Entry 8Z40 (electron microscopy, 3.26 A resolution); this record covers chains C and D of the 6 polymer chains in the assembly.

[Chain C (and D)]
Protein: Adenosine deaminase domain-containing protein
Source organism: Limisphaera ngatamarikiensis
Notes: chain D of this document is another copy of the same molecule, construct and numbering; everything in this record applies to it too
UniProt: A0A6M1RED6 (A0A6M1RED6_9BACT); numbering as in UniProt (aligned over 1-629)
Chain sequence (635 residues; numbered 1 to 635; the number before each row is that of its first residue):
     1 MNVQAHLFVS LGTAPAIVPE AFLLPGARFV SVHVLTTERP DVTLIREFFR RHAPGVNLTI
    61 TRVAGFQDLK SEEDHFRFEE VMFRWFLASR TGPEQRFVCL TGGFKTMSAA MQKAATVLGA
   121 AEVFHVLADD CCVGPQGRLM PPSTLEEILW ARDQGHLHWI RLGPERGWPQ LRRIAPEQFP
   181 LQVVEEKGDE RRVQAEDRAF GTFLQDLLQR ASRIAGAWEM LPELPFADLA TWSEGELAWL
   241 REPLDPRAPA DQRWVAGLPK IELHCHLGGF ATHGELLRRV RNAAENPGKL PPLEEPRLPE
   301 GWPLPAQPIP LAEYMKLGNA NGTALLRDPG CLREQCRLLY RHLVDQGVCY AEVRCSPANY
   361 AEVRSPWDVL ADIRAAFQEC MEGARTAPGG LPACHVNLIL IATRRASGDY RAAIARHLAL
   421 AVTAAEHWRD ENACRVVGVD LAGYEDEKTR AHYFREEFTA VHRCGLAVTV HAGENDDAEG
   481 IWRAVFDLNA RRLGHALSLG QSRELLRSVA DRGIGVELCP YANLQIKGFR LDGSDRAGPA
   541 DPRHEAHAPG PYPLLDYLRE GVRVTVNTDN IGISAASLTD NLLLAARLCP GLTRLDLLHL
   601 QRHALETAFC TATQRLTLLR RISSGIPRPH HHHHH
Not modelled in the structure: 1-222, 536-547, 630-635 (chain D: 1-220, 387, 536-547, 630-635)
Sequence notes: expression tag (630-635)

[How chain C and chain D interact]
Residue-residue contacts (15):
  Glu223(C) - Arg620(D)  salt bridge
  His462(C) - Phe486(D)
  Arg463(C) - Glu479(D)  salt bridge
  Arg463(C) - Trp482(D)
  Glu479(C) - Arg463(D)  salt bridge
  Phe486(C) - His462(D)
  Phe486(C) - Asn489(D)
  Asn489(C) - Phe486(D)
  Asn489(C) - Asn489(D)  hydrogen bond
  Asn489(C) - Arg512(D)  hydrogen bond (backbone-side chain)
  Arg491(C) - Asp511(D)
  Arg491(C) - Arg512(D)
  Arg512(C) - Asn489(D)  hydrogen bond (side chain-backbone)
  Arg512(C) - Arg491(D)
  Ser623(C) - Pro222(D)
Interface residues without a listed pair, chain C (17 interface residues in all): Ala227, Ala230, Trp482, Ala490, Arg507, Asp511, Ala612, Arg615
Interface residues without a listed pair, chain D (19 interface residues in all): Leu221, Ala230, Ala490, Arg507, Glu560, Cys610, Ala612, Arg615

[Summary]
17 residues of chain C face 19 of chain D across their interface, with 3 hydrogen bonds and 3 salt bridges.
Among the polar pairs are Glu223(C)-Arg620(D), Arg463(C)-Glu479(D) and Asn489(C)-Asn489(D).
Both chains are Adenosine deaminase domain-containing protein (Limisphaera ngatamarikiensis). Entry 8Z40 (The
structure of type III CRISPR-associated deaminase apo form) was determined by electron microscopy together
with 8Z3P, 8Z3R and 8Z3K from the same study.
